Entry 8JJR (electron microscopy, 2.80 A resolution); this record covers chains b and i of the 26 polymer chains in the assembly.

Chain b:
Name: PsaB
Source organism: Symbiodinium sp
Sequence (669 residues; row label = number of the first residue in the row):
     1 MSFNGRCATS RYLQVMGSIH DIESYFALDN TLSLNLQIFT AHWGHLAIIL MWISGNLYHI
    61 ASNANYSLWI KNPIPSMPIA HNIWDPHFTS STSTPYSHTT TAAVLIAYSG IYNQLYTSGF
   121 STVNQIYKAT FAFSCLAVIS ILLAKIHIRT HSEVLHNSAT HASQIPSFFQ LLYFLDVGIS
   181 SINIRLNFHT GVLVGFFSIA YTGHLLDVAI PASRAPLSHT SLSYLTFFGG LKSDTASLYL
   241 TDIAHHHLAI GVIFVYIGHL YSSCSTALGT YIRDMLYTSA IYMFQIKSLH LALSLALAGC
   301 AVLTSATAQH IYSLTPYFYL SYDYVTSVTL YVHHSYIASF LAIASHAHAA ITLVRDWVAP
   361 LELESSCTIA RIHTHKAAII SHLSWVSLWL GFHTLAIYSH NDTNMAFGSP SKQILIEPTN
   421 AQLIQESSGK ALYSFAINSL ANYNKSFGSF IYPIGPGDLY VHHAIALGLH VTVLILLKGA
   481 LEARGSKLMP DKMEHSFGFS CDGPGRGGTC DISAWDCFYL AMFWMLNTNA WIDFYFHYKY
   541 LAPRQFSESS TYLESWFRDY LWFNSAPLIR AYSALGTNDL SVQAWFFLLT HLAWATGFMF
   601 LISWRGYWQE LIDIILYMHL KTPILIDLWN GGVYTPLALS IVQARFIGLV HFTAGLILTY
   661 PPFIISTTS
Disordered / not traced: 1-3, 439-445
Ion coordination: chlorophyll a Mg near Asp85 (its only coordinating residue here)
Ligand contacts:
  - beta-carotene (BCR), molecule 1: Gly44, Ala47, Ile48, Met51, Ile141
  - beta-carotene (BCR), molecule 2: Leu46, Ile49, Trp52, Ile53, Phe188, Val192, Leu193, Phe196, Phe197
  - beta-carotene (BCR), molecule 3: Val582, Trp585, Phe586, Leu589, Trp608, Leu611, Ile612, Ile615
  - chlorophyll a (CLA), molecule 1: Thr9, Tyr12, Leu13, Ile612, Ile615, Leu616, His619, Leu625, Trp629, Tyr634, Pro636, Leu637
  - chlorophyll a (CLA), molecule 2: Leu13, Leu589, Leu592, Ala593, Thr596, Met599, Phe600, Leu639, Phe646, Ile647, Val650, His651, Ala654
  - chlorophyll a (CLA), molecule 3: Met16, Ile19, His20, Ile22, Tyr25, Gln37, Ala41, His45, Ile48
  - chlorophyll a (CLA), molecule 4: Met16, Gly17, Ser18, Ile19, His20, Asp21, His290, Leu293, Leu297, Phe340, Ile343, Ala344, Ala347, His348, Ile351, Arg355, Phe497, Trp515, Phe518, Phe586, Leu589, Phe646, Val650, Ala654, Leu658
  - chlorophyll a (CLA), molecule 5: His20, Ile22, Ile38, Ala41, His42, His45, Leu46, Ile49, Leu289, His290, Ala292, Leu293, Ala296, Leu297, Gly299, Cys300, Val302, Leu303
  - chlorophyll a (CLA), molecule 6: His20, His45, Ile48, Ile49, Trp52, Cys300, Ile337, Phe340, Leu341
  - chlorophyll a (CLA), molecule 7: Phe39, Trp43, Leu143, Ile146, His147, Thr150, His151, Val154, Gly178, Ile179
  - chlorophyll a (CLA), molecule 8: Phe39, His42, Trp43, Leu46, Gly178, Ile179, Ser181, Ile184, Arg185, Phe188, His189, Val192, Leu193, Val194, Phe197, Phe254, Leu303
  - chlorophyll a (CLA), molecule 9: Trp43, Leu50, Leu136, Ile139, Ser140, Leu143, Ile184, Phe188, Cys264
  - chlorophyll a (CLA), molecule 10: Ile48, Met51, Trp52, Ser54, Gly55, Tyr58, His59, Asn63, His81, Asn82, Ile83, Trp84
  - chlorophyll a (CLA), molecule 11: Ile48, Trp52, Asn56, Tyr108, Ser109, Thr329, Leu330, Val332, His333, Tyr336, Ile337, Phe340, Phe586, Ile657, Leu658, Tyr660, Pro661, Ile664, Ile665
  - chlorophyll a (CLA), molecule 12: Leu50, Trp52, Ile53, Ser109, Gly110, Ile111, Gln114, Leu115, Phe133, Leu136, Phe197, Cys300, Thr304, Thr307, Ile311, Tyr317, Leu320, Leu330, His333, His334, Ile337, Leu341
  - chlorophyll a (CLA), molecule 13: Trp52, Asn56, His59, Ile60, Ala80, His81, Leu105, Ile106, Ala107, Tyr108, Ser109, Ile111, Val582, Gln583, Phe586, Leu658
  - chlorophyll a (CLA), molecule 14: His81, Asn82, Ile83, Trp84, Asp85, Pro86, His87, Phe88, Leu105, Ser581, Val582, Trp585
  - chlorophyll a (CLA), molecule 15: Trp84, Pro86, His87
  - chlorophyll a (CLA), molecule 16: Gln114, Thr117, Leu193, Val194, Phe197, Ser198, Tyr201, Leu205, Leu240, Ile243, His246, His247, Ile250, Leu303, Ala306, Thr307, His310, Ile311, Pro316, Tyr317
  - chlorophyll a (CLA), molecule 17: Ser118, Gly119, Phe120, Gln125, Lys128, Ala129, Ala132, Phe133, Leu136, Phe197, Ala200, Tyr201, Gly203, His204, Asp207, Val208
  - chlorophyll a (CLA), molecule 18: Leu136, Ile139, Leu142, Leu143, Ile146
  - chlorophyll a (CLA), molecule 19: Asn187, Phe188, Gly191, Val192, Phe196, Val255, Gly258, His259, Tyr261, Ser262, Ser263, Cys264, Leu268, Gly269
  - chlorophyll a (CLA), molecule 20: Phe196, Ile199, Ala200, Thr202, Gly203, Leu206, Asp207, His219, Thr220, Ser221, Leu225, Leu248
  - chlorophyll a (CLA), molecule 21: Leu222, Leu225, Thr226, Phe227, His245, Leu248, Ala249, Val252, Ile253
  - chlorophyll a (CLA), molecule 22: Thr226, Phe227, Gly229, Gly230, Leu238, Asp242, Ile243, His245, His246, Ala249, Ile250, Ile253, His310, Leu314, Pro316, Leu432, Phe447, Phe450
  - chlorophyll a (CLA), molecule 23: Ile253, Tyr256, Ile257, His259, Leu260, Ala267, Leu268, Gly269, Thr270
  - chlorophyll a (CLA), molecule 24: Leu260, Thr270, Asp274, Met275, Thr278
  - chlorophyll a (CLA), molecule 25: Thr368, Arg371, Ile372, Thr374, His375, Ala378, Ile379, His382
  - chlorophyll a (CLA), molecule 26: Ala378, His382, Trp385
  - chlorophyll a (CLA), molecule 27: Ile379, Leu383, Trp385, Val386, Ala466, Leu469, His470, Val473, Leu477
  - chlorophyll a (CLA), molecule 28: Ser381, His382, Ser384, Trp385, Leu388, Phe392
  - chlorophyll a (CLA), molecule 29: Ser384, Ser387, Leu388, Gly391, Phe392, Leu395, Leu467, Val471, Leu474, Ile475, Leu520, Phe523, Trp524
  - chlorophyll a (CLA), molecule 30: Trp385, Val386, Trp389, Leu390, Ile416, Glu417, Pro418, Thr419, Asn420, Ala421, Asp458, Leu459, His462, His463, Ala466, His470
  - chlorophyll a (CLA), molecule 31: Trp385, Leu388, Trp389, Phe392, His393
  - chlorophyll a (CLA), molecule 32: His393, Ala396, Ile397, Ser399, His400, Thr403, Asn404, Phe407, Lys412, Ile414
  - chlorophyll a (CLA), molecule 33: Thr394, Leu395, Tyr398, Val461, Ala464, Leu467, Asn527, Trp531, Phe534, Leu553, Trp556, Phe557, Leu561, Ser565, Ile569, Phe587, His591, Trp594, Leu656, Thr659, Tyr660, Phe663
  - chlorophyll a (CLA), molecule 34: Leu395, Ser399, Asp402, Leu467, Phe523, Trp524, Asn527, Trp531, Leu553, Phe557, Trp594, Phe652
  - chlorophyll a (CLA), molecule 35: Thr419, Asn420, Leu423
  - chlorophyll a (CLA), molecule 36: Phe557, Leu561, Trp562
  - chlorophyll a (CLA), molecule 37: Trp585, Leu588, Leu589, His591, Leu592, Trp594, Ala595, Phe598
  - chlorophyll a (CLA), molecule 38: Leu592, Ala595, Thr596, Phe598, Met599, Ile602, Ser603, Tyr607, Trp608, Leu611
  - chlorophyll a (CLA), molecule 39: Ile615, Met618, His619, Thr622, Leu625
  - chlorophyll a (CLA), molecule 40: Tyr617, Met618, Lys621, Thr622, Pro623
  - Diadinoxanthin (DD6; (3S,3'R,5R,6S,7cis)-7',8'-didehydro-5,6-dihydro-5,6-epoxy-beta,beta-carotene-3,3'-diol): Phe196, Ile199, Leu248, Val252, Val255, Tyr256, His259, Leu268
  - phylloquinone (PQN): Tyr12, Met599, Phe600, Ser603, Trp604, Arg605, Trp608, Ile612, Leu637, Ala638, Leu639, Ser640, Ala644
  - 4Fe-4S cluster (SF4): Cys501, Gly503, Pro504, Thr509, Cys510, Trp604, Ile641, Arg645
What the authors report for this chain:
  - conformationally variable residues (loop rearrangement): Thr89 to Ala102, Ile148 to Ser180, Ala215 to Ser223, Tyr261 to Thr270, Ser279 to Phe284, Val358 to Ser366, Gly429 to Ser449
  - binding site for beta-carotene: Phe196

Chain i:
Name: PsaI
Source organism: Symbiodinium sp
Sequence (179 residues; each row starts with the number of its first residue):
     1 MARPGRMLLV ALAAVLGLSY CFLSSPEKLP KAKGVDFNAA VAASAALPAL TMLAEDAEAK
    61 YGDNRKWSAV LVPLTTLVFP AVAMGSFVLY SFQEDAFWRL VPGTKRAAEA EKAWREHPLF
   121 KDSKDPMFGL LNPDDYEKGL EEAWERAKPA GSTVTVKDKL KQLSKQDSPH WESWRSLSA
Disordered / not traced: 1-59
Ligand contacts:
  - beta-carotene (BCR), molecule 1: Thr75, Thr76, Leu77, Phe79, Pro80, Met84
  - beta-carotene (BCR), molecule 2: Ala83, Met84, Phe87, Val88
  - chlorophyll a (CLA), molecule 1: Trp67, Ser68, Leu71, Val72, Thr75, Phe79
  - chlorophyll a (CLA), molecule 2: Val72, Thr76, Pro80, Ala83, Met84
  - chlorophyll a (CLA), molecule 3: Pro73, Thr76, Leu77, Val78
  - chlorophyll a (CLA), molecule 4: Leu74, Thr75, Phe79, Phe97, Arg99, Leu100
  - chlorophyll a (CLA), molecule 5: Ala81, Met84, Gly85
  - Diadinoxanthin (DD6; (3S,3'R,5R,6S,7cis)-7',8'-didehydro-5,6-dihydro-5,6-epoxy-beta,beta-carotene-3,3'-diol): Ala69, Val70, Pro73, Leu74, Val78, Val82, Tyr90, Gln93

Chain b / chain i interface:
Residue-residue contacts (66; chain b residue first):
  Asn4(b) - Glu94(i)
  Asn4(b) - Val101(i)
  Asn4(b) - Pro102(i)
  Asn4(b) - Gly103(i)
  Asn4(b) - Leu177(i)
  Arg6(b) - Leu177(i)
  Arg11(b) - Ala96(i)
  Arg11(b) - Phe97(i)
  Arg11(b) - Val101(i)
  Tyr12(b) - Phe87(i)  hydrophobic
  Tyr12(b) - Ser91(i)  hydrogen bond
  Tyr12(b) - Phe97(i)  hydrophobic
  Val15(b) - Phe97(i)  hydrophobic
  Val15(b) - Leu100(i)
  Val15(b) - Val101(i)  hydrophobic
  Ser18(b) - Leu100(i)
  Ile19(b) - Leu100(i)  hydrophobic
  Ser24(b) - Arg99(i)
  Tyr25(b) - Arg99(i)
  Phe26(b) - Trp98(i)
  Phe26(b) - Arg99(i)  hydrogen bond (backbone-backbone)
  Phe26(b) - Leu100(i)
  Phe26(b) - Val101(i)
  Phe26(b) - Pro102(i)
  Phe26(b) - Trp174(i)  hydrophobic
  Ala27(b) - Trp98(i)  hydrophobic
  Ala27(b) - Ala107(i)
  Ala27(b) - Ala110(i)  hydrophobic
  Ala27(b) - Glu111(i)
  Ala27(b) - Trp114(i)  hydrogen bond (backbone-side chain)
  Asp29(b) - Trp114(i)
  Asp29(b) - Arg115(i)  salt bridge
  Asp29(b) - Phe120(i)
  Asp29(b) - Ser123(i)
  Asp29(b) - Lys124(i)  salt bridge
  Asn30(b) - Trp114(i)
  Asn30(b) - Phe120(i)
  Leu32(b) - Phe120(i)  hydrophobic
  Ser33(b) - Trp114(i)
  Gln37(b) - Arg99(i)  hydrogen bond
  Asn63(b) - Tyr61(i)  hydrogen bond (backbone-side chain)
  Asn63(b) - Asn64(i)
  Asn82(b) - Tyr61(i)  hydrogen bond
  Trp84(b) - Arg65(i)
  Trp84(b) - Ser68(i)
  Trp84(b) - Ala69(i)  hydrophobic
  Trp84(b) - Val72(i)
  Thr101(b) - Tyr61(i)
  Ala102(b) - Arg65(i)
  Val104(b) - Tyr61(i)
  Leu155(b) - Trp114(i)  hydrophobic
  Leu155(b) - His117(i)  hydrogen bond (backbone-side chain)
  Leu155(b) - Phe120(i)  hydrophobic
  Ser158(b) - His117(i)  hydrogen bond
  Ser158(b) - Leu119(i)
  Ala159(b) - His117(i)
  Ala159(b) - Pro118(i)
  Phe168(b) - Leu119(i)  hydrophobic
  Phe169(b) - Phe128(i)  hydrophobic
  Phe169(b) - Leu131(i)  hydrophobic
  Leu172(b) - Phe120(i)  hydrophobic
  Leu175(b) - Leu119(i)  hydrophobic
  Leu175(b) - Phe120(i)  hydrophobic
  Val633(b) - Phe92(i)  hydrophobic
  Tyr634(b) - Ser91(i)  hydrogen bond (side chain-backbone)
  Tyr634(b) - Phe92(i)  hydrophobic
Other interface residues (no listed pair), chain b (35 interface residues in all): Leu28, Ser62, Ile79, Leu171
Other interface residues (no listed pair), chain i (36 interface residues in all): Gly62, Pro73, Thr104

Overview:
The interface between chain b and chain i involves 35 residues on one side and 36 on the other; the contacts
include 9 hydrogen bonds and 2 salt bridges. Polar pairs include Asp29(b)-Arg115(i), Asp29(b)-Lys124(i) and
Tyr12(b)-Ser91(i). From the paper: a binding site for beta-carotene at Phe196(b); conformational variability
at Thr89(b), Ile148(b) and Ala215(b) among others.
Chain b is PsaB and chain i is PsaI, both from Symbiodinium sp; the structure, Cryo-EM structure of
Symbiodinium photosystem I, was determined by electron microscopy.
